PDB entry 4M0A | X-ray diffraction, 1.85 A resolution | chains A and T of the 4 polymer chains in the assembly

# Chain A
Protein: DNA-directed DNA/RNA polymerase mu
Organism: Homo sapiens
Notes: EC 2.7.7.7
Reference sequence: Q9NP87 (DPOLM_HUMAN); residue numbers follow UniProt; this construct covers 132-397, 411-494
Amino-acid sequence (356 residues; numbered 127 to 494; 12 numbers in that range are skipped by the numbering (no residue carries them; nothing is unmodelled there); the number before each row is that of its first residue):
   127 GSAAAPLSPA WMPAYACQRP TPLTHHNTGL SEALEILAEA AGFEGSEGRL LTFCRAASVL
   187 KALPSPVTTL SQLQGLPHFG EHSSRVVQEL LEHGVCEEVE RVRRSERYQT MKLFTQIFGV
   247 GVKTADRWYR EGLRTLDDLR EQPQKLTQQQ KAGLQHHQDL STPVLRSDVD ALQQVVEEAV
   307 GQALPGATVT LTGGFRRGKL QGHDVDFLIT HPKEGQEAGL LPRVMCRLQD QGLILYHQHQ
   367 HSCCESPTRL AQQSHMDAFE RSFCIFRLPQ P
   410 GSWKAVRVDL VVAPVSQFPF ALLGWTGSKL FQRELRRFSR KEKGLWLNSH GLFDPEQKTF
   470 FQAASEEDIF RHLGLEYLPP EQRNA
Unresolved in the structure: 127-137, 365-384
Construct notes: expression tag (127-131); insertion (410)
Ion coordination: Mg2+ site 1: Thr241, Ile243, Val246 (shared with 1 residue of chain P); Mg2+ site 2: Asp330, Asp332 (together with pyrophosphate) (shared with 1 residue of chain P); Mn2+: Asp330, Asp332, Asp418 (shared with 1 residue of chain P)
Ligand contacts: pyrophosphate (PPV): Gly319, Gly320, Arg323, Lys325, Gln327, Gly328, Asp330, Asp332
UniProt features mapped onto this chain:
  - region: Arg323 to Asp332 (Involved in ssDNA binding)
  - binding site (Mg(2+)): Asp330, Asp332, Asp418
  - site: Gly433 (Responsible for the low discrimination between dNTP and rNTP)
Reported in the primary citation:
  - conformationally variable residues (side-chain flip): His329, Asp330
  - mutagenesis - H363A, H363P, M382A: decreased catalytic activity (single-nucleotide gap-filling activity)
  - mutagenesis - H363P: decreased catalytic activity on single-stranded substrate
  - mutagenesis - H363A (93 +/- 4 %), H363P (84 +/- 5 %): unchanged catalytic activity on substrate with complementary ends
  - mutagenesis - H363A (57 +/- 4 %), H363P (25 +/- 3%): decreased catalytic activity on substrate lacking complementarity
  - mutagenesis - M382A, F385A: decreased catalytic activity on template-independent synthesis
  - mutagenesis - M382A: decreased catalytic activity on DSB substrate with complementary ends
  - mutagenesis - M382A: decreased catalytic activity on DSB substrates lacking complementarity
  - mutagenesis - F385A: unchanged catalytic activity on gap filling
  - mutagenesis - F385A: unchanged catalytic activity on DSB substrates with complementary ends
  - mutagenesis - F385A: abolished catalytic activity on noncomplementary ends

# Chain T
Molecule: template strand
Sequence (9 nucleotides; each row starts with the number of its first residue):
     1 CGGCATACG

# Chain A / chain T interface
Residue-residue contacts - 23 pairs, chain A then chain T:
  Gly174(A) - DC4(T)  base contact
  Leu177(A) - DC4(T)  phosphate contact
  Leu177(A) - DA5(T)  phosphate contact
  Phe385(A) - DG9(T)  phosphate contact
  Glu386(A) - DC8(T)  sugar contact
  Glu386(A) - DG9(T)  hydrogen bond to the phosphate
  Arg387(A) - DA7(T)  hydrogen bond to the base
  Arg387(A) - DC8(T)  hydrogen bond to the sugar
  Arg387(A) - DG9(T)  hydrogen bond to the phosphate
  Phe389(A) - DG9(T)  sugar contact
  Lys438(A) - DA5(T)  base contact
  Arg442(A) - DA5(T)  salt bridge to the phosphate
  Arg445(A) - DA5(T)  hydrogen bond to the base
  Arg445(A) - DT6(T)  hydrogen bond to the base
  Arg446(A) - DA5(T)  sugar contact
  Arg449(A) - DT6(T)  salt bridge to the phosphate
  Lys450(A) - DG3(T)  hydrogen bond to the phosphate
  Lys450(A) - DC4(T)  salt bridge to the phosphate
  Leu456(A) - DT6(T)  sugar contact
  Asn457(A) - DT6(T)  phosphate contact
  Asn457(A) - DA7(T)  hydrogen bond to the phosphate
  His459(A) - DA7(T)  hydrogen bond to the phosphate
  His459(A) - DC8(T)  salt bridge to the phosphate
Also at the interface, not in a pair above, chain A (16 interface residues in all): Arg181

# Overview
Chain A and chain T form an interface of 16 and 7 residues respectively, with 9 hydrogen bonds and 4 salt
bridges. Among the polar pairs are Arg387(A)-DA7(T), Arg445(A)-DA5(T) and Arg445(A)-DT6(T). The paper reports
that H363A, H363P and M382A of chain A reduce catalytic activity (single-nucleotide gap-filling activity);
conformational variability at His329(A) and Asp330(A).
Chain A is DNA-directed DNA/RNA polymerase mu (Homo sapiens) and chain T is template strand; the structure,
Human DNA Polymerase Mu post-catalytic complex, was determined by X-ray diffraction together with 4LZD, 4LZG
and 4M04 from the same study.
